PDB entry 1UI5 | X-ray diffraction, 2.40 A resolution | chains A and B

[Chain A (and B)]
Protein: A-factor receptor homolog
Organism: Streptomyces coelicolor
Notes: chain B of this document is another copy of the same molecule, construct and numbering; everything in this record applies to it too
UniProt: O66122 (O66122_STRCO); residues 1-215 here = UniProt positions 1-215
Chain sequence (215 residues; row label = number of the first residue in the row):
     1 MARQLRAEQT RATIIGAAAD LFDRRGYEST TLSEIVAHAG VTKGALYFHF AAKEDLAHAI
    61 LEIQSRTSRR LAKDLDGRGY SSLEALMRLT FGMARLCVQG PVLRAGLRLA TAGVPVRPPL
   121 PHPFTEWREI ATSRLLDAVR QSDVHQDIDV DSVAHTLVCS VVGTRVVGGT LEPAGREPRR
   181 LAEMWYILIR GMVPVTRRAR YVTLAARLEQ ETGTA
Unresolved in the structure: 1-4, 119, 168-175, 213-215 (chain B: 1-4, 76-79, 118-119, 214-215)
Modified / non-standard residues: Mse87, Mse93, Mse184, Mse192 (selenomethionine; parent Met)
Construct notes: modified residue (87, 93, 184, 192)

[Chain A / chain B interface]
Disulfides between the chains: Cys159(A)-Cys159(B)
Residue-residue contacts - 50 pairs, chain A then chain B:
  Glu28(A) with Glu28(B)
  Ala110(A) with Val167(B)
  Thr111(A) with Arg108(B), hydrogen bond (backbone-side chain); Thr111(B); Val167(B)
  Ala112(A) with Arg25(B)
  Gly113(A) with Arg25(B); Ser29(B); Arg108(B)
  His122(A) with Val167(B); Leu171(B)
  Phe124(A) with Thr164(B); Val166(B), hydrophobic; Val167(B), hydrophobic
  His145(A) with Arg190(B), hydrogen bond
  Ile148(A) with Glu183(B)
  Asp149(A) with Arg179(B), salt bridge; Glu183(B), hydrogen bond (backbone-side chain)
  Ser152(A) with Arg180(B)
  Val153(A) with Ile187(B), hydrophobic
  His155(A) with Gly163(B); Thr164(B), hydrogen bond; Glu172(B), salt bridge; Arg180(B)
  Thr156(A) with Thr156(B); Cys159(B); Ser160(B); Mse184(B)
  Cys159(A) with Cys159(B), disulfide; Val162(B), hydrophobic; Gly163(B)
  Ser160(A) with His155(B); Cys159(B), hydrogen bond (backbone-side chain)
  Thr164(A) with Phe124(B); His155(B)
  Arg165(A) with Thr111(B)
  Val166(A) with Thr111(B), hydrogen bond (backbone-side chain); Val166(B); Val167(B), hydrophobic
  Val167(A) with Leu107(B), hydrophobic; Phe124(B), hydrophobic
  Arg180(A) with His155(B)
  Glu183(A) with Asp149(B); Ser152(B)
  Ile187(A) with Ser152(B); Ile187(B); Leu188(B), hydrophobic
  Arg190(A) with Gly191(B), hydrogen bond (side chain-backbone)
  Gly191(A) with Ile187(B); Arg190(B)
Other interface residues (no listed pair), chain A (33 interface residues in all): Thr125, Arg128, Asp147, Val158, Gly163, Mse184, Leu188, Mse192
Other interface residues (no listed pair), chain B (32 interface residues in all): Gly26, His145, Val153, Val158

[In short]
33 residues of chain A and 32 residues of chain B are in contact; the contacts include 1 disulfide bond, 7
hydrogen bonds and 2 salt bridges. Polar contacts include Asp149(A)-Arg179(B), His155(A)-Glu172(B) and
Thr111(A)-Arg108(B).
Chain A and chain B are both A-factor receptor homolog (Streptomyces coelicolor); the structure, Crystal
structure of gamma-butyrolactone receptor (ArpA like protein), was determined by X-ray diffraction, deposited
together with 1UI6.
